5HJD - chains A and C of the 8 polymer chains in the assembly; structure by X-ray diffraction, 2.81 A resolution.

Chain A (and C):
Protein: Protein AF-9
Organism: Homo sapiens
Notes: fragment: YEATS domain; chain C of this document is another copy of the same molecule, construct and numbering; everything in this record applies to it too
UniProtKB: P42568 (AF9_HUMAN); residue numbers follow UniProt; this construct covers 1-138
Amino-acid sequence (140 residues; numbered -1 to 138; the number before each row is that of its first residue; numbers below 1 keep their minus sign (Ser-1 is residue -1)):
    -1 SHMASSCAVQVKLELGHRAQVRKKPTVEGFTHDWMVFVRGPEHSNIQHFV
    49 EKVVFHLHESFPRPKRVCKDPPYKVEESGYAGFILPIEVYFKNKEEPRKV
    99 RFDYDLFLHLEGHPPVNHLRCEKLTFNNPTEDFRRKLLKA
Disordered / not traced: -1 to 0
Differences from the reference sequence: expression tag (-1 to 0)
Bound ions: Cu ion near His107 (its only coordinating residue here)
Swiss-Prot annotation at these positions:
  - region (Histone H3K9cr binding): Tyr78 to Gly80, Leu106 to Leu108
  - site (Histone H3K9cr binding): Ser58, Asp103
Reported in the primary citation:
  - mutagenesis - F28A, H56A, S58A, G77A: decreased binding to peptide of Histone H3.1
  - specificity-determining residues: Phe59
  - mutagenesis - F59A: abolished binding to H3K9cr or H3K18cr

How chain A and chain C interact:
Cross-chain cystine bridges: Cys5(A)-Cys5(C)
Residue-residue contacts - 40 pairs, chain A then chain C:
  Met1(A) with Glu40(C); Ala138(C)
  Ala2(A) with Lys10(C); Glu40(C)
  Ser3(A) with Gln8(C); Leu135(C), hydrogen bond (side chain-backbone); Leu136(C), hydrogen bond (side chain-backbone); Ala138(C), hydrogen bond (side chain-backbone)
  Ser4(A) with Ala6(C); Val7(C); Gln8(C), hydrogen bond (backbone-backbone); Leu136(C)
  Cys5(A) with Cys5(C), disulfide; Ala6(C); Arg132(C)
  Ala6(A) with Ser4(C); Ala6(C), hydrogen bond (backbone-backbone)
  Val7(A) with Ser4(C)
  Gln8(A) with Ala2(C); Ser3(C); Ser4(C), hydrogen bond (backbone-backbone)
  Val9(A) with Ala2(C)
  Lys10(A) with Met1(C); Ala2(C)
  Pro39(A) with Met1(C)
  Pro127(A) with Arg132(C), hydrogen bond (backbone-side chain)
  Glu129(A) with Glu129(C); Arg133(C), salt bridge
  Arg132(A) with Cys5(C); Pro127(C); Glu129(C); Arg132(C)
  Arg133(A) with Glu129(C), salt bridge
  Leu135(A) with Ala2(C); Ser3(C), hydrogen bond (backbone-backbone)
  Leu136(A) with Ser3(C); Ser4(C)
  Ala138(A) with Met1(C), hydrogen bond (backbone-backbone); Ala2(C); Ser3(C)
Other interface residues (no listed pair), chain A (20 interface residues in all): Ser42, Asn126
Other interface residues (no listed pair), chain C (20 interface residues in all): Val9, Ser42, Thr128

In short:
The chain A/chain C interface involves 20 residues from each chain, with 1 disulfide bond, 9 hydrogen bonds
and 2 salt bridges. Polar pairs include Glu129(A)-Arg133(C), Ser3(A)-Leu135(C) and Ser3(A)-Leu136(C). The
paper reports that F28A, H56A and S58A of chain A, among others, reduce binding to peptide of Histone H3.1;
the specificity determinant Phe59(A); 5 substitutions were tested in all.
Both chains are Protein AF-9 (Homo sapiens). Entry 5HJD (AF9 YEATS in complex with histone H3 Crotonylation at
K18) was determined by X-ray diffraction (same publication as 5HJB and 5HJC).
